PDB entry 8EHQ | electron microscopy, 3.00 A resolution | chains D and E of the 9 polymer chains in the assembly

== Chain D ==
Molecule: DNA-directed RNA polymerase subunit beta'
Source organism: Mycobacterium tuberculosis H37Rv
Notes: EC 2.7.7.6
Reference sequence: P9WGY7 (RPOC_MYCTU); numbering as in UniProt (aligned over 1-1316)
Amino-acid sequence (1316 residues; each row starts with the number of its first residue):
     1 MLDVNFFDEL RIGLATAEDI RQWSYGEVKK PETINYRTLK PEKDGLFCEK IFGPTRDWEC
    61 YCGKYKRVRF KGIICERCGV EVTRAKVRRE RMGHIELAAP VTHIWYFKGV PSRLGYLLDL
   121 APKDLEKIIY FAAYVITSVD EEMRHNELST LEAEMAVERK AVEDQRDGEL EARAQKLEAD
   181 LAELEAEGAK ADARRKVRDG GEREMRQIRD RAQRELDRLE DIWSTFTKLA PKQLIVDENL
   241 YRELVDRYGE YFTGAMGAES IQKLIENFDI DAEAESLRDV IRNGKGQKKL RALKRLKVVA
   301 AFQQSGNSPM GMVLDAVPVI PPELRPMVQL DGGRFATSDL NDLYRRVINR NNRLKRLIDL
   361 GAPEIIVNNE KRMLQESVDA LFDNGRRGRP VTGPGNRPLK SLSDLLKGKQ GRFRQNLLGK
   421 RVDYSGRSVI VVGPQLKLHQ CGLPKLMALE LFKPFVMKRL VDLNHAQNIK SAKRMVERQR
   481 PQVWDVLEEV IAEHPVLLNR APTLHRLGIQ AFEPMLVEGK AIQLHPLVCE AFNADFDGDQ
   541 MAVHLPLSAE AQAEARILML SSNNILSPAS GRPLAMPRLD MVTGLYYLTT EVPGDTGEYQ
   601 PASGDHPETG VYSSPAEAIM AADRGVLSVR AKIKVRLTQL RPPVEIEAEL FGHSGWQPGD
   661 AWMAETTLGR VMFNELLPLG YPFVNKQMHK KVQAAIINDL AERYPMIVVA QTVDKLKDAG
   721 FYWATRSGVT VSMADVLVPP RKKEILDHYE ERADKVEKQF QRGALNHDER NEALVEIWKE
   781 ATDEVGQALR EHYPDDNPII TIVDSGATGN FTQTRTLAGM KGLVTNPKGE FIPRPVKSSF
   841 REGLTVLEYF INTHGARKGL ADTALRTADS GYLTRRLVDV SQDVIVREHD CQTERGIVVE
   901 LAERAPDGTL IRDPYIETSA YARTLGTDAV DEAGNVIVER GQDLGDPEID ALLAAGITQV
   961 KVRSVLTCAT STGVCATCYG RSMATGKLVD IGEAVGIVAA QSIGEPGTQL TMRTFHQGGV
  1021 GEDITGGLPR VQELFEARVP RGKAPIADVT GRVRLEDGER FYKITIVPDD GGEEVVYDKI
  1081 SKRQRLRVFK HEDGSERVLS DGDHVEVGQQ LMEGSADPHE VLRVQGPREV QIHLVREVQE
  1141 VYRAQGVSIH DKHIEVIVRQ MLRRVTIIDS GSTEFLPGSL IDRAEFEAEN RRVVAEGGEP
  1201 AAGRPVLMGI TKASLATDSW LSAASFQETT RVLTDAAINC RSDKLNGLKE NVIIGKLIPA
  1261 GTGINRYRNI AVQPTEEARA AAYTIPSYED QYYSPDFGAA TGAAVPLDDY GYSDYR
Not modelled in the structure: 1, 1015-1022, 1283-1316
Bound ions: Zn2+ site 1: Cys60, Cys62, Cys75, Cys78; Mg2+: Asp535, Asp537, Asp539 (shared with 1 residue of chain R); Zn2+ site 2: Cys891, Cys968, Cys975, Cys978
UniProt features mapped onto this chain:
  - binding site (Zn(2+)): Cys60, Cys62, Cys75, Cys78, Cys891, Cys968, Cys975, Cys978
  - binding site (Mg(2+)): Asp535, Asp537, Asp539

== Chain E ==
Molecule: DNA-directed RNA polymerase subunit omega
Source organism: Mycobacterium tuberculosis H37Rv
Notes: EC 2.7.7.6
Reference sequence: P9WGY5 (RPOZ_MYCTU); residues 1-110 here = UniProt positions 1-110
Amino-acid sequence (110 residues; each row starts with the number of its first residue):
     1 MSISQSDASL AAVPAVDQFD PSSGASGGYD TPLGITNPPI DELLDRVSSK YALVIYAAKR
    61 ARQINDYYNQ LGEGILEYVG PLVEPGLQEK PLSIALREIH ADLLEHTEGE
Not modelled in the structure: 1-26, 110

== How chain D and chain E interact ==
Pairs across the interface - 58 pairs, chain D then chain E:
  His439(D) - Leu33(E)
  His439(D) - Thr36(E)
  Arg459(D) - Gln88(E)  hydrogen bond
  Glu489(D) - Gln88(E)
  Glu489(D) - Lys90(E)
  Val490(D) - Lys90(E)
  Ala492(D) - Lys90(E)  hydrogen bond (backbone-side chain)
  Glu493(D) - Gly34(E)
  Glu493(D) - Ser93(E)  hydrogen bond
  Glu513(D) - Ile35(E)
  Glu550(D) - Ala58(E)
  Glu550(D) - Arg62(E)  salt bridge
  Ala553(D) - Val54(E)  hydrophobic
  Glu554(D) - Val54(E)
  Arg556(D) - Ile35(E)
  Arg556(D) - Ser93(E)
  Arg556(D) - Leu96(E)
  Leu558(D) - Lys50(E)
  Leu558(D) - Tyr51(E)  hydrophobic
  Asn563(D) - Ile40(E)
  Pro705(D) - Asp41(E)
  Met706(D) - Ile40(E)  hydrophobic
  Ile707(D) - Tyr29(E)  hydrophobic
  Ile707(D) - Pro32(E)  hydrophobic
  Ile707(D) - Pro39(E)  hydrophobic
  Ile707(D) - Asp41(E)
  Gln711(D) - Tyr29(E)
  Gln711(D) - Asp30(E)  hydrogen bond (side chain-backbone)
  Lys715(D) - Asp30(E)  salt bridge
  Asp990(D) - Ser49(E)
  Asp990(D) - Lys50(E)
  Asp990(D) - Tyr51(E)
  Glu993(D) - Tyr51(E)
  Thr1262(D) - Tyr51(E)
  Arg1266(D) - Glu108(E)  salt bridge
  Arg1266(D) - Gly109(E)  hydrogen bond (backbone-backbone)
  Tyr1267(D) - Ser49(E)  hydrogen bond
  Tyr1267(D) - Tyr51(E)  hydrophobic
  Tyr1267(D) - Ile55(E)
  Tyr1267(D) - Glu108(E)
  Ile1270(D) - Ala52(E)  hydrophobic
  Ile1270(D) - Lys59(E)  hydrogen bond (backbone-side chain)
  Ile1270(D) - His106(E)
  Ile1270(D) - Thr107(E)
  Ala1271(D) - His106(E)
  Ala1271(D) - Thr107(E)  hydrogen bond (backbone-backbone)
  Val1272(D) - Tyr56(E)  hydrophobic
  Val1272(D) - Lys59(E)
  Val1272(D) - Gln63(E)
  Val1272(D) - Leu104(E)  hydrophobic
  Val1272(D) - Glu105(E)
  Gln1273(D) - Glu105(E)  hydrogen bond (backbone-backbone)
  Pro1274(D) - Val79(E)  hydrophobic
  Pro1274(D) - Leu82(E)  hydrophobic
  Pro1274(D) - Leu103(E)
  Thr1275(D) - Leu103(E)  hydrogen bond (backbone-backbone)
  Ala1278(D) - Leu82(E)  hydrophobic
  Ala1278(D) - Leu103(E)  hydrophobic
Other interface residues (no listed pair), chain D (45 interface residues in all): Lys437, Gln440, Pro495, Ala549, Gln552, Ile557, Leu560, Ser562, Val708, Ile991, Gly1261, Asn1265, Arg1268, Asn1269, Arg1279
Other interface residues (no listed pair), chain E (37 interface residues in all): Thr31, Arg60, Leu92

== Summary ==
45 residues of chain D and 37 residues of chain E are in contact, with 10 hydrogen bonds and 3 salt bridges.
Polar pairs include Glu550(D)-Arg62(E), Lys715(D)-Asp30(E) and Arg1266(D)-Glu108(E). Curated annotation
(UniProt) lists 8 Zn2+-binding residues and 3 Mg2+-binding residues on chain D.
Here chain D is DNA-directed RNA polymerase subunit beta' and chain E is DNA-directed RNA polymerase subunit
omega, both from Mycobacterium tuberculosis H37Rv. Entry 8EHQ (Mycobacterium tuberculosis paused transcription
complex with Bacillus subtilis NusG) was determined by electron microscopy, deposited together with 8EJ3,
8EOE, 8EOF, 8EOS, 8EOT and 8EXY.
